Entry 7Z50 (X-ray diffraction, 2.65 A resolution); this record covers chains H and T of the 5 polymer chains in the assembly.

Chain H:
Molecule: 4.1 TCR alpha chain
From: Mus musculus
Sequence (207 residues; each row starts with the number of its first residue):
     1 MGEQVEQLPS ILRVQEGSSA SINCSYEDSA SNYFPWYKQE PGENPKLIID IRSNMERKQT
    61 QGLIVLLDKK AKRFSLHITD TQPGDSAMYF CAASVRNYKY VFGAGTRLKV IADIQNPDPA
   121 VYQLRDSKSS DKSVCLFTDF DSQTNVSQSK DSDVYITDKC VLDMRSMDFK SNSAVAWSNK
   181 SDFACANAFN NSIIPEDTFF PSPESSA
Not modelled in the structure: 1-3, 148-149, 192-207
Cystine bridges: Cys24-Cys91, Cys135-Cys185
Bound ions: Na+: Phe102, Gly103 (shared with 2 residues of chain E)

Chain T:
Molecule: Hybrid insulin peptide
From: Mus musculus
Sequence (15 residues; each row starts with the number of its first residue; numbers below 1 keep their minus sign (Leu-1 is residue -1)):
    -1 LQTLALEVED DPCGG
Not modelled in the structure: 12-13
What the authors report for this chain:
  - conformationally variable residues: Glu5

Interface between chain H and chain T:
Pairs across the interface (7; chain H residue first):
  Ala30(H) - Gln0(T)
  Asn32(H) - Leu2(T)
  Val95(H) - Gln0(T)
  Val95(H) - Leu2(T)  hydrophobic
  Arg96(H) - Ala3(T)  hydrogen bond (side chain-backbone)
  Arg96(H) - Glu5(T)
  Asn97(H) - Glu5(T)  hydrogen bond (backbone-side chain)
Other interface residues (no listed pair), chain H (7 interface residues in all): Asp28, Tyr98
Interface features reported in the paper:
  - specific contacts: Arg96(H)-Ala3(T)

In short:
7 residues of chain H and 4 residues of chain T are in contact; the contacts include 2 hydrogen bonds. Among
the polar pairs are Arg96(H)-Ala3(T) and Asn97(H)-Glu5(T). The paper describes a contact between Arg96(H) and
Ala3(T). Phe102(H) and Gly103(H) form the Na+ site. From the paper: conformational variability at Glu5(T).
Chain H is 4.1 TCR alpha chain and chain T is Hybrid insulin peptide, both from Mus musculus; the structure,
Structure of the highly diabetogenic 4.1-T cell receptor targeting a hybrid insulin peptide bound to I-Ag7,
was determined by X-ray diffraction together with 7QHP from the same study.
